1O3T - chains D and A of the 6 polymer chains in the assembly; structure by X-ray diffraction, 2.80 A resolution.

Chain D:
Molecule: 17-nt DNA strand
Sequence (17 nucleotides; row label = number of the first residue in the row; the depositors numbered this strand downwards along its sequence, so these rows (ascending numbers) run in the REVERSE of the deposited 5'-to-3' order):
    -4 GCTT
     1 TTTACGCTAG ATC

Chain A:
Name: Catabolite gene activator protein
Organism: Escherichia coli
UniProtKB: P0ACJ8 (CRP_ECOLI); residues 8-207 here correspond to UniProt positions 9-208 (UniProt number = residue number + 1)
Chain sequence (200 residues; row label = number of the first residue in the row):
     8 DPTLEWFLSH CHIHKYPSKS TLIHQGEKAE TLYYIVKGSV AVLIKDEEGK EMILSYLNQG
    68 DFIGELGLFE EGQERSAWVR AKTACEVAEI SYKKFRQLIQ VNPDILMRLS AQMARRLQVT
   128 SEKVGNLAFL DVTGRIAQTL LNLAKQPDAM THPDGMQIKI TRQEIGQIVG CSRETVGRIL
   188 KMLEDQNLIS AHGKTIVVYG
Unresolved in the structure: 8
Residues lining bound ligands: adenosine-3',5'-cyclic-monophosphate (CMP): Val49, Leu61, Ser62, Ile70, Gly71, Glu72, Leu73, Gly74, Glu81, Arg82, Ser83, Ala84, Val86, Tyr99, Arg123, Thr127

Chain D / chain A interface:
Pairs across the interface - 13 pairs, chain D then chain A:
  DT-1(D) with Gly200(A), phosphate contact
  DT1(D) with His199(A), salt bridge to the phosphate; Gly200(A), phosphate contact
  DC7(D) with Arg180(A), salt bridge to the phosphate; Glu181(A), base contact
  DT8(D) with Glu181(A), base contact; Arg185(A), hydrogen bond to the base
  DA9(D) with Cys178(A), phosphate contact; Ser179(A), hydrogen bond to the phosphate; Thr182(A), hydrogen bond to the phosphate
  DG10(D) with Asp138(A), phosphate contact; Val139(A), hydrogen bond to the phosphate; Thr182(A), sugar contact
Interface residues without a listed pair, chain A (11 interface residues in all): Arg142

In short:
Chain D and chain A form an interface of 6 and 11 residues respectively; the contacts include 4 hydrogen bonds
and 2 salt bridges. Polar contacts include DT8(D)-Arg185(A), DA9(D)-Ser179(A) and DA9(D)-Thr182(A). Chain A
binds adenosine-3',5'-cyclic-monophosphate.
Here chain D is a 17-nt DNA strand and chain A is Catabolite gene activator protein (Escherichia coli). Entry
1O3T (Protein-DNA recognition and DNA deformation revealed in crystal structures of cap-DNA complexes) was
determined by X-ray diffraction (same publication as 1O3Q and 1O3R).
